PDB entry 9G4G | X-ray diffraction, 2.90 A resolution | chains A and B

Chain A:
Molecule: Endoribonuclease MazF
From: Staphylococcus aureus
Notes: EC 3.1.-.-
UniProt: Q7A4G9 (MAZF_STAAN); residue numbers follow UniProt; this construct covers 2-120
Chain sequence (133 residues; row label = number of the first residue in the row; numbers below 1 keep their minus sign (Met-12 is residue -12)):
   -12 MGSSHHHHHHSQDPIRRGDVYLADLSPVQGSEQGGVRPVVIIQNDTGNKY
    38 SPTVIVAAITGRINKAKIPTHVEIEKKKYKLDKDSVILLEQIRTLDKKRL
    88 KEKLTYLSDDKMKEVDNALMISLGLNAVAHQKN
Unresolved in the structure: -12 to -1, 115-120
Construct notes: initiating methionine (-12); expression tag (-11 to 1)

Chain B:
Molecule: Nanobody 9
From: Lama glama
Notes: antibody fragment or engineered binder
Chain sequence (134 residues; each row starts with the number of its first residue):
     1 QVQLQESGGGLVQPGGSLRLSCVVSGFTLDDYAIGWFRQAPGKEREGVSC
    51 ISSSGDSTNYADSVKGRFTISRDNAKNTVYLQMNSLKPEDTAVYYCAADP
   101 FPGVCTYASSRIYEHDYWGQGTQVTVSSHHHHHH
Unresolved in the structure: 130-134
Disulfides: Cys22-Cys96, Cys50-Cys105

How chain A and chain B interact:
Contacting residue pairs - 19 pairs, chain A then chain B:
  Ile50(A) - Asp116(B)
  Ala53(A) - Tyr113(B)
  Lys54(A) - Asp99(B)  salt bridge
  Lys54(A) - Phe101(B)
  Lys54(A) - Val104(B)
  Lys54(A) - Tyr113(B)
  Lys54(A) - Glu114(B)  hydrogen bond (side chain-backbone)
  Lys54(A) - His115(B)
  Lys54(A) - Asp116(B)  salt bridge
  Ile55(A) - Phe101(B)  hydrophobic
  Ile55(A) - Gly103(B)
  Ile55(A) - Val104(B)  hydrophobic
  Ile55(A) - Tyr113(B)
  Pro56(A) - Tyr107(B)  hydrophobic
  Pro56(A) - Tyr113(B)
  Thr57(A) - Tyr107(B)
  His58(A) - Phe101(B)
  Glu77(A) - Phe101(B)
  Ile108(A) - Tyr107(B)  hydrophobic
Also at the interface, not in a pair above, chain B (10 interface residues in all): Ser109

Overview:
9 residues of chain A face 10 of chain B across their interface, with 1 hydrogen bond and 2 salt bridges.
Polar pairs include Lys54(A)-Asp99(B), Lys54(A)-Asp116(B) and Lys54(A)-Glu114(B).
Chain A is Endoribonuclease MazF (Staphylococcus aureus) and chain B is Nanobody 9 (Lama glama); the
structure, Staphylococcus aureus MazF in complex with Nanobody 9, was determined by X-ray diffraction.
